8OM2 - chains D and r of the 35 polymer chains in the assembly; structure by electron microscopy, 2.57 A resolution.

[Chain D]
Protein: 37S ribosomal protein NAM9, mitochondrial
Source organism: Saccharomyces cerevisiae
Reference sequence: P27929 (NAM9_YEAST); residues 1-486 here = UniProt positions 1-486
Sequence (486 residues; numbered 1 to 486; the number before each row is that of its first residue):
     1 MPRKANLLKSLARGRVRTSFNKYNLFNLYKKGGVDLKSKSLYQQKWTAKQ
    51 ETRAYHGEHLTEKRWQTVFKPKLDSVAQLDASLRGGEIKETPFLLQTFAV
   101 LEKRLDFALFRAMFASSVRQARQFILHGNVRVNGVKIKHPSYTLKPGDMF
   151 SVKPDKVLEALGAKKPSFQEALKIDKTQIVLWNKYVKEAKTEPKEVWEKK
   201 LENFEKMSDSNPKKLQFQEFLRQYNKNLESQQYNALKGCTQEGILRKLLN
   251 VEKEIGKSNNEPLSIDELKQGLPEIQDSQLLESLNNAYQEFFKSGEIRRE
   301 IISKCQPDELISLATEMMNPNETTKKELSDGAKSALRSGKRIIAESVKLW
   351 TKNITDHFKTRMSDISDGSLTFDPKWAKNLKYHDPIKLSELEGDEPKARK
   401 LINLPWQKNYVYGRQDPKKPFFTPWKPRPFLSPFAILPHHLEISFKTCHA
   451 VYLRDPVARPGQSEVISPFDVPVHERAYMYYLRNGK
Unresolved in the structure: 1, 225-368
Curated features (UniProtKB/Swiss-Prot):
  - mutagenesis: Ser82 (S82L: In NAM9-1; suppressor for ocher mutations in mitochondrial DNA, possibly through decreasing the fidelity of translation), Leu109 (L109F: In MNA6-3; causes temperature-dependent loss of the 15S rRNA), Arg111 (R111K: In MNA6-1; causes temperature-dependent loss of the 15S rRNA), Pro424 (P424L: In MNA6-4; causes temperature-dependent loss of the 15S rRNA), Pro438 (P438L: In MNA6-2; causes temperature-dependent loss of the 15S rRNA)

[Chain r]
Molecule: 15S mitochondrial rRNA
Source organism: Saccharomyces cerevisiae
Sequence (1647 nucleotides; each row starts with the number of its first residue; note: 2 numbers in that range are skipped by the numbering (no residue carries them; nothing is unmodelled there)):
     1 GUAAAAAAUUUAUAAGAAUAUGAUGUUGGUUCAGAUUAAGCGCUAAAUAA
    51 GGACAUGACACAUGCGAAUCAUACGUUUAUUAUUGAUAAGAUAAUAAAUA
   101 UGUGGUGUAAACGUGAGUAAUUUUAUUAGGAAUUAAUGAACUAUAGAAUA
   151 AGCUAAAUACUUAAUAUAUUAUUAUAUAAAAAUAAUUUAUAUAAUAAAAA
   201 GGAUAUAUAUAUAAUAUAUAUUUAUCUAUAGUCAAGCCAAUAAUGGUUUA
   251 GGUAGUAGGUUUAUUAAGAGUUAAACCUAGCCAACGAUCCAUAAUCGAUA
   301 AUGAAAGUUAGAACGAUCACGUUGACUCUGAAAUAUAGUCAAUAUCUAUA
   351 AGAUACAGCAGUGAGGAAUAUUGGACAAUGAUCGAAAGAUUGAUCCAGUU
   401 ACUUAUUAGGAUGAUAUAUAAAAAUAUUUUAUUUUAUUUAUAAAUAUUAA
   451 AUAUUUAUAAUAAUAAUAAUAAUAAUAUAUAUAUAUAAAUUGAUUAAAAA
   501 UAAAAUCCAUAAAUAAUUAAAAUAAUGAUAUUAAUUACCAUAUAUAUUUU
   551 UAUAUGGAUAUAUAUAUUAAUAAUAAUAUUAAUUUUAUUAUUAUUAAUAA
   601 UAUAUUUUAAUAGUCCUGACUAAUAUUUGUGCCAGCAGUCGCGGUAACAC
   651 AAAGAGGGCGAGCGUUAAUCAUAAUGGUUUAAAGGAUCCGUAGAAUGAAU
   701 UAUAUAUUAUAAUUUAGAGUUAAUAAAAU
   731 UAAUUAAAGAAUUAUAAUAGUAAAGAUGAAAUAAUAAUAAUAAUUAUAAG
   781 ACUAAUAUAUGUGAAAAUAUUAAUUAAAUAUUAACUGACAUUGAGGGAUU
   831 AAAACUAGAGUAGCGAAACGGAUUCGAUACCCGUGUAGUUCUAGUAGUAA
   881 ACUAUGAAUACAAUUAUUUAUA
   904 UAUAUAUUAUAUAUAAAUAAUAAAUGAAAAUGAAAGUAUUCCACCUGAAG
   954 AGUACGUUAGCAAUAAUGAAACUCAAAACAAUAGACGGUUACAGACUUAA
  1004 GCAGUGGAGCAUGUUAUUUAAUUCGAUAAUCCACGACUAACCUUACCAUA
  1054 UUUUGAAUAUUAUAAUAAUUAUUAUAAUUAUUAUAUUACAGGCGUUACAU
  1104 UGUUGUCUUUAGUUCGUGCUGCAAAGUUUUAGAUUAAGUUCAUAAACGAA
  1154 CAAAACUCCAUAUAUAUAAUUUUAAUUAUAUAUAAUUUUAUAUUAUUUAU
  1204 UAAUAUAAAGAAAGGAAUUAAGACAAAUCAUAAUGAUCCUUAUAAUAUGG
  1254 GUAAUAGACGUGCUAUAAUAAAAUGAUAAUAAAAUUAUAUAAAAUAUAUU
  1304 UAAUUAUAUUUAAUUAAUAAUAUAAAACAUUUUAAUUUUUAAUAUAUUUU
  1354 UUUAUUAUAUAUUAAUAUGAAUUAUAAUCUGAAAUUCGAUUAUAUGAAAA
  1404 AAGAAUUGCUAGUAAUACGUAAAUUAGUAUGUUACGGUGAAUAUUCUAAC
  1454 UGUUUCGCACUAAUCACUCAUCACGCGUUGAAACAUAUUAUUAUCUUAUU
  1504 AUUUAUAUAAUAUUUUUUAAUAAAUAUUAAUAAUUAUUAAUUUAUAUUUA
  1554 UUUAUAUCAGAAAUAAUAUGAAUUAAUGCGAAGUUGAAAUACAGUUACCG
  1604 UAGGGGAACCUGCGGUGGGCUUAUAAAUAUCUUAAAUAUUCUUACA
Unresolved in the structure: 1-11, 168-193, 210-215, 423-475, 546-547, 561-602, 764-768, 909-911, 1075-1078, 1228, 1529-1536
From the paper describing this entry:
  - conformationally variable residues (side-chain flip): A1100

[Interface between chain D and chain r]
Pairs across the interface (124):
  Pro2(D) with U407(r), phosphate contact; A408(r), phosphate contact
  Lys4(D) with A612(r), salt bridge to the phosphate
  Leu7(D) with A500(r), phosphate contact; A502(r), phosphate contact
  Leu8(D) with A502(r), hydrogen bond to the phosphate
  Lys9(D) with G413(r), hydrogen bond to the base; U501(r), hydrogen bond to the sugar; A502(r), hydrogen bond to the phosphate
  Ser10(D) with U501(r), phosphate contact; A502(r), hydrogen bond to the phosphate
  Leu11(D) with U501(r), hydrogen bond to the phosphate
  Ala12(D) with A499(r), phosphate contact
  Arg13(D) with G656(r), salt bridge to the phosphate; G657(r), salt bridge to the phosphate
  Asn21(D) with U412(r), hydrogen bond to the phosphate
  Lys22(D) with G413(r), salt bridge to the phosphate; A414(r), salt bridge to the phosphate
  Tyr23(D) with A414(r), hydrogen bond to the phosphate; U501(r), base contact
  Leu41(D) with A15(r), base contact
  Tyr42(D) with U621(r), sugar contact; A622(r), phosphate contact
  Gln43(D) with A622(r), hydrogen bond to the phosphate
  Lys45(D) with A15(r), hydrogen bond to the base
  Trp46(D) with A622(r), hydrogen bond to the sugar; G658(r), hydrogen bond to the phosphate
  Lys49(D) with C659(r), salt bridge to the phosphate
  Gln50(D) with G657(r), hydrogen bond to the phosphate; G658(r), hydrogen bond to the phosphate
  Thr61(D) with G660(r), phosphate contact; A661(r), phosphate contact
  Glu62(D) with C659(r), phosphate contact; G660(r), hydrogen bond to the phosphate
  Lys63(D) with C659(r), phosphate contact; G660(r), hydrogen bond to the phosphate; C663(r), salt bridge to the phosphate
  Arg64(D) with A405(r), salt bridge to the phosphate; U406(r), salt bridge to the phosphate
  Lys72(D) with A12(r), base contact
  Ser116(D) with A411(r), sugar contact
  Ser117(D) with G410(r), phosphate contact; A411(r), hydrogen bond to the phosphate
  Arg119(D) with G410(r), salt bridge to the phosphate
  Gln120(D) with G410(r), hydrogen bond to the sugar; A411(r), hydrogen bond to the sugar
  Arg122(D) with U407(r), salt bridge to the phosphate; A408(r), salt bridge to the phosphate
  Gln123(D) with A408(r), hydrogen bond to the phosphate; G409(r), hydrogen bond to the phosphate; G410(r), sugar contact
  Leu126(D) with U407(r), phosphate contact; A408(r), phosphate contact
  His127(D) with A509(r), hydrogen bond to the sugar; U510(r), hydrogen bond to the sugar
  Arg131(D) with U549(r), base contact; U550(r), salt bridge to the phosphate
  Asn133(D) with U548(r), base contact
  Gly134(D) with U548(r), hydrogen bond to the base; U549(r), hydrogen bond to the sugar; U550(r), phosphate contact
  Lys136(D) with U536(r), salt bridge to the phosphate
  Lys138(D) with U535(r), salt bridge to the phosphate
  Pro140(D) with U407(r), phosphate contact
  Lys156(D) with C508(r), sugar contact; A509(r), sugar contact
  Glu159(D) with C508(r), hydrogen bond to the sugar
  Lys164(D) with U412(r), sugar contact; U506(r), hydrogen bond to the sugar; C507(r), hydrogen bond to the sugar
  Lys165(D) with C507(r), phosphate contact; C508(r), salt bridge to the phosphate
  Ser167(D) with U506(r), phosphate contact; C507(r), phosphate contact
  Glu170(D) with U506(r), hydrogen bond to the sugar
  Lys173(D) with U417(r), salt bridge to the phosphate
  Thr177(D) with U482(r), base contact
  Val180(D) with A420(r), base contact
  Leu181(D) with A479(r), sugar contact; U482(r), base contact
  Trp182(D) with U476(r), base contact; U478(r), sugar contact; A479(r), sugar contact
  Asn183(D) with A421(r), hydrogen bond to the base
  Lys184(D) with A420(r), hydrogen bond to the base
  Tyr185(D) with U478(r), hydrogen bond to the phosphate; A479(r), sugar contact
  Lys187(D) with A421(r), sugar contact
  Trp197(D) with A477(r), base contact
  Lys200(D) with A477(r), hydrogen bond to the sugar; U478(r), salt bridge to the phosphate; A479(r), salt bridge to the phosphate
  Lys213(D) with U480(r), hydrogen bond to the base
  Phe220(D) with A477(r), sugar contact; U478(r), base contact
  Tyr224(D) with A477(r), stacking on the base
  Asp373(D) with A477(r), hydrogen bond to the base
  Lys375(D) with A477(r), base contact
  Trp376(D) with A477(r), base contact
  Asn379(D) with A477(r), base contact
  Leu380(D) with U476(r), sugar contact; U478(r), phosphate contact
  Lys381(D) with U476(r), hydrogen bond to the base
  Tyr382(D) with A421(r), stacking on the base
  His383(D) with U476(r), base contact
  Pro385(D) with A422(r), base contact
  Asn403(D) with U476(r), base contact
  Leu404(D) with U476(r), base contact
  Pro405(D) with U476(r), base contact; U478(r), hydrogen bond to the base
  Trp406(D) with U478(r), sugar contact; A479(r), stacking on the base
  Lys408(D) with U476(r), salt bridge to the phosphate
  Pro420(D) with C507(r), sugar contact
  Arg428(D) with A411(r), hydrogen bond to the phosphate; U412(r), salt bridge to the phosphate
  His449(D) with U549(r), base contact
  Met479(D) with A15(r), hydrogen bond to the base
  Arg483(D) with A15(r), hydrogen bond to the sugar; G34(r), sugar contact
  Asn484(D) with G34(r), hydrogen bond to the phosphate; A35(r), hydrogen bond to the phosphate
  Lys486(D) with A33(r), hydrogen bond to the sugar; G34(r), sugar contact
Interface residues without a listed pair, chain D (90 interface residues in all): Arg3, Ala5, Arg15, Phe20, Ser40, Val135, Gln178, Phe204, Phe217, Lys418, Gly485
Interface residues without a listed pair, chain r (52 interface residues in all): A498, A604, C620

[Overview]
Chain D and chain r form an interface of 90 and 52 residues respectively; the contacts include 43 hydrogen
bonds, 21 salt bridges and 3 aromatic stacking contacts. Among the polar pairs are Lys9(D)-G413(r),
Lys45(D)-A15(r) and Gly134(D)-U548(r). Curated annotation (UniProt) lists 5 mutagenesis sites on chain D. From
the paper: conformational variability at A1100(r).
Here chain D is 37S ribosomal protein NAM9, mitochondrial and chain r is 15S mitochondrial rRNA, both from
Saccharomyces cerevisiae. Entry 8OM2 (Small subunit of yeast mitochondrial ribosome in complex with
METTL17/Rsm22) was determined by electron microscopy (same publication as 8OM3 and 8OM4).
